Entry 3A2N (X-ray diffraction, 1.89 A resolution); this record covers chains A and B.

[Chain A (and B)]
Protein: Haloalkane dehalogenase
Source organism: Bradyrhizobium japonicum
Notes: EC 3.8.1.5; chain B of this document is another copy of the same molecule, construct and numbering; everything in this record applies to it too
UniProt: P59337 (DHAA_BRAJA); residues 1-310 here = UniProt positions 1-310
Chain sequence (312 residues; numbered 1 to 312; the number before each row is that of its first residue):
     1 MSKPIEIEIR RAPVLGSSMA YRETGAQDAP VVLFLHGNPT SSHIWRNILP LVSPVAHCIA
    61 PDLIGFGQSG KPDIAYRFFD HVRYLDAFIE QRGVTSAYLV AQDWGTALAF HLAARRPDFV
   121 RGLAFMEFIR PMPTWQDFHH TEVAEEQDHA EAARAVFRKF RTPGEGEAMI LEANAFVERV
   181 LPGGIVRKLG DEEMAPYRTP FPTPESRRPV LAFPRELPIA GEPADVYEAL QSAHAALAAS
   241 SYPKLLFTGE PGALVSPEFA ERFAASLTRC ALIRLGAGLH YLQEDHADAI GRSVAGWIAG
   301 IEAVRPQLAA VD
Disordered / not traced: 1-9, 308-312
Curated features (UniProtKB/Swiss-Prot):
  - active site: Asp103 (Nucleophile), Glu127 (Proton donor), His280 (Proton acceptor)

[Interface between chain A and chain B]
Residue-residue contacts - 33 pairs, chain A then chain B:
  Pro243(A) with Ala303(B), hydrophobic; Val304(B), hydrophobic
  Arg269(A) with Ala303(B), hydrogen bond (side chain-backbone); Pro306(B); Gln307(B)
  Ala271(A) with Ala299(B), hydrophobic
  Ile273(A) with Arg292(B)
  Arg274(A) with Arg292(B), hydrogen bond (backbone-side chain)
  Leu275(A) with Arg292(B)
  Ala289(A) with Arg292(B)
  Arg292(A) with Ile273(B); Arg274(B), hydrogen bond (side chain-backbone); Leu275(B); Ala289(B); Ser293(B)
  Ser293(A) with Arg292(B); Gly296(B)
  Gly296(A) with Ser293(B); Gly296(B); Trp297(B)
  Trp297(A) with Gly296(B); Trp297(B); Gly300(B)
  Ala299(A) with Ala271(B), hydrophobic
  Gly300(A) with Trp297(B); Ile301(B)
  Ile301(A) with Gly300(B); Val304(B), hydrophobic
  Ala303(A) with Pro243(B), hydrophobic; Arg269(B)
  Val304(A) with Pro243(B), hydrophobic; Ile301(B), hydrophobic; Val304(B), hydrophobic
Interface residues without a listed pair, chain A (21 interface residues in all): Pro54, Val55, Leu245, Leu272, Gln307
Interface residues without a listed pair, chain B (22 interface residues in all): Pro54, Val55, Leu245, Leu272

[Summary]
21 residues of chain A face 22 of chain B across their interface; the contacts include 3 hydrogen bonds. Among
the polar pairs are Arg269(A)-Ala303(B) and Arg274(A)-Arg292(B). From UniProt: 3 active-site residues on chain
A.
Chain A and chain B are both Haloalkane dehalogenase (Bradyrhizobium japonicum); the structure, Crystal
structure of DBJA (Wild Type Type II P21), was determined by X-ray diffraction (same publication as 3AFI, 3A2L
and 3A2M).
